Entry 7T5C (X-ray diffraction, 1.50 A resolution); this record covers chain A.

[Chain A]
Name: Lytic polysaccharide monooxygenase
Organism: Neurospora crassa
Reference sequence: Q8WZQ2 (Q8WZQ2_NEUCS); residues 1-223 here correspond to UniProt positions 16-238 (UniProt number = residue number + 15)
Sequence (223 residues; row label = number of the first residue in the row):
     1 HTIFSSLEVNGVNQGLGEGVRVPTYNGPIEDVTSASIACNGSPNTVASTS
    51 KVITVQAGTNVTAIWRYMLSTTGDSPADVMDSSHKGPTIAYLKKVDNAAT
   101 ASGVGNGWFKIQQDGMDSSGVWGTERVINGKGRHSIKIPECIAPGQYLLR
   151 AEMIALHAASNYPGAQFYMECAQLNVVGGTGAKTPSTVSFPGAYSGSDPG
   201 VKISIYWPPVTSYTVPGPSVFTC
Disulfide bonds: Cys39-Cys171, Cys141-Cys223
Covalently attached groups: N-acetylglucosamine (NAG) linked to Asn60
Ion coordination: Cu ion: His1, His84, Tyr168
What the authors report for this chain:
  - Cu ion coordination: His1, His84
  - catalytic residues: His157
  - conformationally variable residues (side-chain flip): His157 (from molecular simulation)

[Summary]
Covalently linked N-acetylglucosamine: at Asn60. His1, His84 and Tyr168 coordinate a Cu ion ion. From the
paper: the catalytic residue His157; Cu ion coordination by His1 and His84.
Chain A is Lytic polysaccharide monooxygenase (Neurospora crassa); the structure, X-ray structure of
Neurospora crassa Polysaccharide Monooxygenase 9D (NcLPMO9D) at low pH, was determined by X-ray diffraction,
deposited together with 7T5E.
